Entry 9D3O (electron microscopy, 3.00 A resolution); this record covers chains F and I of the 10 polymer chains in the assembly.

[Chain F]
Protein: Histone H4
Organism: Homo sapiens
UniProt: P62805 (H4_HUMAN); residues 21-102 here correspond to UniProt positions 22-103 (UniProt number = residue number + 1)
Chain sequence (82 residues; row label = number of the first residue in the row):
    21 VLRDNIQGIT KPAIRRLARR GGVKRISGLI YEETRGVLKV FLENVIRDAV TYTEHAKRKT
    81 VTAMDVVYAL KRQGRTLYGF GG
UniProt features mapped onto this chain:
  - modified residue: Lys31 (N6-(2-hydroxyisobutyryl)lysine), Lys44 (N6-(2-hydroxyisobutyryl)lysine), Ser47 (Phosphoserine), Tyr51 (Phosphotyrosine), Lys59 (N6-(2-hydroxyisobutyryl)lysine), Lys77 (N6-(2-hydroxyisobutyryl)lysine), Lys79 (N6-(2-hydroxyisobutyryl)lysine), Thr80 (Phosphothreonine), Tyr88 (Phosphotyrosine), Lys91 (N6-(2-hydroxyisobutyryl)lysine)
  - cross-link (Glycyl lysine isopeptide (Lys-Gly)): Lys31 (interchain with G-Cter in SUMO2), Lys59 (interchain with G-Cter in SUMO2), Lys79 (interchain with G-Cter in SUMO2), Lys91 (interchain with G-Cter in SUMO2)

[Chain I]
Molecule: noncoding strand (145-nt DNA)
Organism: Xenopus borealis
Sequence (145 nucleotides; each row starts with the number of its first residue; numbers below 1 keep their minus sign (DC-72 is residue -72)):
   -72 CTTGTTTTCC TGCCTGGGGG AAAAGACCCT GGCATGGGGA GGAGCTGGGC CCCCCCCAGA
   -12 AGGCAGCACA AGGGGAGGAA AAGTCAGCCT TGTGCTCGCC TACGGCCATA CCACCCTGAA
    48 AGTGCCCGAT ATCGTCTGAT CTCGG

[Chain F / chain I interface]
Residue-residue contacts (10; chain F residue first):
  Arg45(F) - DA7(I)  hydrogen bond to the sugar
  Arg45(F) - DA8(I)  phosphate contact
  Ile46(F) - DA7(I)  sugar contact
  Ile46(F) - DA8(I)  hydrogen bond to the phosphate
  Ser47(F) - DA7(I)  phosphate contact
  Gly48(F) - DA7(I)  hydrogen bond to the phosphate
  Arg78(F) - DT28(I)  phosphate contact
  Lys79(F) - DC27(I)  phosphate contact
  Lys79(F) - DT28(I)  hydrogen bond to the phosphate
  Thr80(F) - DT28(I)  hydrogen bond to the phosphate
Interface residues without a listed pair, chain F (10 interface residues in all): Arg39, Lys44, Lys77
Interface residues without a listed pair, chain I (5 interface residues in all): DA29

[Summary]
Chain F and chain I form an interface of 10 and 5 residues respectively; the contacts include 5 hydrogen
bonds. Polar pairs include Arg45(F)-DA7(I), Ile46(F)-DA8(I) and Gly48(F)-DA7(I).
Here chain F is Histone H4 (Homo sapiens) and chain I is noncoding strand (145-nt DNA) (Xenopus borealis).
Entry 9D3O (167-bp 5S rDNA nucleosome - closed) was determined by electron microscopy together with 9D3K,
9D3L, 9D3N, 9D3Q, 9D3R, 9D3S and 9D3T from the same study.
